PDB entry 6VOK | electron microscopy, 3.85 A resolution | chains C and E of the 9 polymer chains in the assembly

== Chain C ==
Protein: ATP synthase subunit alpha, chloroplastic
From: Spinacia oleracea
Notes: EC 7.1.2.2
UniProt: P06450 (ATPA_SPIOL); residue numbers follow UniProt; this construct covers 1-507
Sequence (507 residues; each row starts with the number of its first residue):
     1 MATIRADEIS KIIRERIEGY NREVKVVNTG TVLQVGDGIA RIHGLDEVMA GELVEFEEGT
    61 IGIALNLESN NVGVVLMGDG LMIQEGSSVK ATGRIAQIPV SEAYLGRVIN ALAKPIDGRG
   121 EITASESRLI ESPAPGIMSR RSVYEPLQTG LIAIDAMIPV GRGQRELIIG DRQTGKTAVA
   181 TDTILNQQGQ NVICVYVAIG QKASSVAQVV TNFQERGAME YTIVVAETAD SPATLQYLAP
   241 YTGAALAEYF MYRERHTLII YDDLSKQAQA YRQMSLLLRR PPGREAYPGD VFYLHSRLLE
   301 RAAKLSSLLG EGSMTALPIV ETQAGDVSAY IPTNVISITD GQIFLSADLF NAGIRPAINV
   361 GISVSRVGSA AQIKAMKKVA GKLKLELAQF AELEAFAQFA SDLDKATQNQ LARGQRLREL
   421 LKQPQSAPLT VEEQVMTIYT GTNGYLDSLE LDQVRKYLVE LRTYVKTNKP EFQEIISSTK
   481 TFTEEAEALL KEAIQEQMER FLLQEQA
Unresolved in the structure: 1-2, 504-507
Residues lining bound ligands:
  - ATP (adenosine-5'-triphosphate), molecule 1: Asp171, Arg172, Gln173, Thr174, Gly175, Lys176, Thr177, Ala178, Phe350, Arg355, Pro356, Gln423, Pro424, Gln425
  - ATP, molecule 2: Ser337, Val364, Arg366
  - tentoxin (TTX): Gly51, Ile63, Ala64, Leu65, Ile130, Glu131, Tyr237, Tyr271, Met274, Leu278, Tyr293, Arg297
UniProt features mapped onto this chain:
  - binding site (ATP): Gly170 to Thr177
  - site: Ser363 (Required for activity)

== Chain E ==
Protein: ATP synthase subunit beta, chloroplastic
From: Spinacia oleracea
Notes: EC 7.1.2.2
UniProt: P00825 (ATPB_SPIOL); numbering as in UniProt (aligned over 1-498)
Sequence (498 residues; each row starts with the number of its first residue):
     1 MRINPTTSDP GVSTLEKKNL GRIAQIIGPV LDVAFPPGKM PNIYNALIVK GRDTAGQPMN
    61 VTCEVQQLLG NNRVRAVAMS ATDGLTRGME VIDTGAPLSV PVGGATLGRI FNVLGEPVDN
   121 LGPVDTRTTS PIHRSAPAFT QLDTKLSIFE TGIKVVDLLA PYRRGGKIGL FGGAGVGKTV
   181 LIMELINNIA KAHGGVSVFG GVGERTREGN DLYMEMKESG VINEQNIAES KVALVYGQMN
   241 EPPGARMRVG LTALTMAEYF RDVNEQDVLL FIDNIFRFVQ AGSEVSALLG RMPSAVGYQP
   301 TLSTEMGSLQ ERITSTKEGS ITSIQAVYVP ADDLTDPAPA TTFAHLDATT VLSRGLAAKG
   361 IYPAVDPLDS TSTMLQPRIV GEEHYEIAQR VKETLQRYKE LQDIIAILGL DELSEEDRLT
   421 VARARKIERF LSQPFFVAEV FTGSPGKYVG LAETIRGFQL ILSGELDSLP EQAFYLVGNI
   481 DEATAKAMNL EMESKLKK
Unresolved in the structure: 1-16, 495-498
Residues lining bound ligands:
  - ATP (adenosine-5'-triphosphate): Gly173, Ala174, Gly175, Val176, Gly177, Lys178, Thr179, Val180, Glu204, Arg205, Glu208, Asp273, Asn274, Tyr362, Pro363, Phe435, Ala438, Phe441, Thr442
  - tentoxin (TTX): Gly28, Thr82, Asp83
UniProt features mapped onto this chain:
  - binding site (ATP): Gly172 to Thr179

== Interface between chain C and chain E ==
Pairs across the interface (91):
  Leu45(C) - Arg87(E)  hydrogen bond (backbone-side chain)
  Asp46(C) - Arg87(E)
  Glu47(C) - Thr86(E)
  Val48(C) - Thr86(E)
  Val48(C) - Arg87(E)
  Met49(C) - Asp83(E)
  Met49(C) - Gly84(E)
  Met49(C) - Leu85(E)
  Met49(C) - Thr86(E)  hydrogen bond
  Ala50(C) - Ile26(E)  hydrophobic
  Ala50(C) - Asp83(E)
  Leu65(C) - Ile26(E)
  Asn66(C) - Ile27(E)
  Leu67(C) - Gln25(E)
  Leu67(C) - Ile26(E)  hydrogen bond (backbone-backbone)
  Leu67(C) - Ile27(E)
  Leu67(C) - Arg87(E)
  Glu68(C) - Ala24(E)
  Glu68(C) - Gln25(E)
  Glu68(C) - Ile27(E)
  Glu68(C) - Arg87(E)
  Ser69(C) - Ala24(E)
  Ser69(C) - Gln25(E)
  Ser69(C) - Arg73(E)
  Asn71(C) - Arg87(E)
  Val72(C) - Arg87(E)
  Ile95(C) - Asp83(E)
  Ala134(C) - Asn240(E)
  Pro135(C) - Thr206(E)
  Ile137(C) - Thr206(E)
  Ile137(C) - Gly209(E)
  Ile137(C) - Asn210(E)
  Met138(C) - Ile110(E)  hydrophobic
  Met138(C) - Val118(E)
  Met138(C) - Asp119(E)
  Met138(C) - Asn120(E)
  Met138(C) - Tyr213(E)  hydrophobic
  Arg140(C) - Thr206(E)  hydrogen bond
  Arg140(C) - Arg207(E)
  Ser142(C) - Asn210(E)
  Ser142(C) - Asp211(E)
  Ser142(C) - Met214(E)  hydrogen bond
  Val143(C) - Arg207(E)
  Gly163(C) - Arg207(E)  hydrogen bond (backbone-side chain)
  Arg165(C) - Arg207(E)
  Arg280(C) - Ala287(E)  hydrogen bond (side chain-backbone)
  Arg280(C) - Leu288(E)
  Pro281(C) - Pro293(E)  hydrophobic
  Pro282(C) - Val296(E)
  Gly283(C) - Gly297(E)
  Arg284(C) - Ala331(E)
  Arg284(C) - Asp336(E)  salt bridge
  Gly289(C) - Gln280(E)  hydrogen bond (backbone-side chain)
  Gly289(C) - Glu284(E)
  Asp290(C) - Glu284(E)
  Phe292(C) - Gly203(E)
  Phe292(C) - Met239(E)  hydrophobic
  Phe292(C) - Arg246(E)
  Phe292(C) - Arg277(E)
  Phe292(C) - Gln280(E)
  Tyr293(C) - Glu241(E)  hydrogen bond (side chain-backbone)
  Tyr293(C) - Pro242(E)
  Tyr293(C) - Glu284(E)
  Ser296(C) - Met239(E)  hydrogen bond
  Arg297(C) - Met239(E)
  Glu300(C) - Arg205(E)
  Glu300(C) - Thr206(E)  hydrogen bond
  Glu300(C) - Met239(E)
  Val327(C) - Arg354(E)
  Ser328(C) - Ala331(E)  hydrogen bond (side chain-backbone)
  Ser328(C) - Asp332(E)
  Tyr330(C) - Gln280(E)
  Thr333(C) - Ala174(E)
  Thr333(C) - Tyr328(E)  hydrogen bond (backbone-side chain)
  Thr333(C) - Ala331(E)
  Asn334(C) - Tyr328(E)
  Ile336(C) - Ala174(E)
  Ile336(C) - Arg205(E)
  Ser337(C) - Ala174(E)
  Ser337(C) - Glu204(E)
  Ser337(C) - Arg205(E)  hydrogen bond (backbone-side chain)
  Ser337(C) - Arg277(E)
  Ser337(C) - Tyr328(E)
  Ile338(C) - Arg205(E)  hydrogen bond (backbone-side chain)
  Ile338(C) - Met239(E)  hydrophobic
  Thr339(C) - Arg205(E)  hydrogen bond (backbone-side chain)
  Asp340(C) - Arg207(E)
  Ser365(C) - Phe441(E)
  Arg366(C) - Arg205(E)
  Arg366(C) - Phe441(E)
  Val367(C) - Arg207(E)
Also at the interface, not in a pair above, chain C (53 interface residues in all): Gly44, Gly136, Arg141, Ser369, Lys405
Also at the interface, not in a pair above, chain E (53 interface residues in all): Gly28, Thr82, Gly175, Gln238, Pro243, Pro330, Asp333, Val440, Ser494

== Summary ==
Chain C and chain E each contribute 53 residues to their interface; the contacts include 16 hydrogen bonds and
1 salt bridge. Among the polar pairs are Arg284(C)-Asp336(E), Leu45(C)-Arg87(E) and Met49(C)-Thr86(E).
Chain C is ATP synthase subunit alpha, chloroplastic and chain E is ATP synthase subunit beta, chloroplastic,
both from Spinacia oleracea; the structure, Chloroplast ATP synthase (R3, CF1), was determined by electron
microscopy together with 6VM1, 6VM4, 6VMB, 6VMD, 6VMG, 6VOF and 8 further entries from the same study.
